PDB entry 9NR9 | electron microscopy, 4.22 A resolution (low resolution: residue-level contacts below are approximate; hydrogen-bond / salt-bridge calls are withheld) | chains B and C of the 6 polymer chains in the assembly

[Chain B]
Molecule: Isoform 2 of Glutamate receptor 4
Source organism: Rattus norvegicus
UniProtKB: P19493 (GRIA4_RAT), isoform P19493-2; residues 397-820 here correspond to UniProt positions 417-840 (UniProt number = residue number + 20)
Amino-acid sequence (424 residues; numbered 397 to 820; the number before each row is that of its first residue):
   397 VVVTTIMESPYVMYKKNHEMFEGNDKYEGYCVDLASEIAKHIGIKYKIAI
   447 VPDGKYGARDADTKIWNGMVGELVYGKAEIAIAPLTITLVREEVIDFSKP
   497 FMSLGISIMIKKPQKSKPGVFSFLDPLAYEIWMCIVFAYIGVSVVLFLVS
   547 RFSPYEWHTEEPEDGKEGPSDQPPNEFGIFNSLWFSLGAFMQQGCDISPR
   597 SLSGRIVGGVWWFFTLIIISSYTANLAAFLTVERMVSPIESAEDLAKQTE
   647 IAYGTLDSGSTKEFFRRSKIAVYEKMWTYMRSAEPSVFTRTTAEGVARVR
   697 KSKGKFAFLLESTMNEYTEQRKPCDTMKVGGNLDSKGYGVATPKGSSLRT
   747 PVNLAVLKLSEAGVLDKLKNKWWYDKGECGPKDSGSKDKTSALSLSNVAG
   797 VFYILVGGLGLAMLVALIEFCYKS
Unresolved in the structure: 551-595
Disulfide bonds: Cys720-Cys775
Residues lining bound ligands: ZK1 ({[7-morpholin-4-yl-2,3-dioxo-6-(trifluoromethyl)-3,4-dihydroquinoxalin-1(2H)-yl]methyl}phosphonic acid): Pro406, Tyr407, Tyr452, Pro480, Leu481, Thr482, Arg487, Ser656, Thr688, Glu707, Thr709, Met710, Tyr734
Swiss-Prot annotation at these positions:
  - binding site (L-glutamate): Pro480, Thr482, Arg487, Ser656, Thr657, Glu707
  - lipidation (S-palmitoyl cysteine): Cys591, Cys817

[Chain C]
Molecule: Glutamate receptor 1
Source organism: Rattus norvegicus
UniProtKB: P19490 (GRIA1_RAT); residues 389-815 here correspond to UniProt positions 407-833 (UniProt number = residue number + 18)
Amino-acid sequence (427 residues; each row starts with the number of its first residue):
   389 RTYIVTTILEDPYVMLKKNANQFEGNDRYEGYCVELAAEIAKHVGYSYRL
   439 EIVSDGKYGARDPDTKAWNGMVGELVYGRADVAVAPLTITLVREEVIDFS
   489 KPFMSLGISIMIKKPQKSKPGVFSFLDPLAYEIWMCIVFAYIGVSVVLFL
   539 VSRFSPYEWHSEEFEEGRDQTTSDQSNEFGIFNSLWFSLGAFMQQGCDIS
   589 PRSLSGRIVGGVWWFFTLIIISSYTANLAAFLTVERMVSPIESAEDLAKQ
   639 TEIAYGTLEAGSTKEFFRRSKIAVFEKMWTYMKSAEPSVFVRTTEEGMIR
   689 VRKSKGKYAYLLESTMNEYIEQRKPCDTMKVGGNLDSKGYGIATPKGSAL
   739 RNPVNLAVLKLNEQGLLDKLKNKWWYDKGECGSGGGDSKDKTSALSLSNV
   789 AGVFYILIGGLGLAMLVALIEFCYKSR
Unresolved in the structure: 544-591
Disulfide bonds: Cys714-Cys769
Residues lining bound ligands: ZK1 ({[7-morpholin-4-yl-2,3-dioxo-6-(trifluoromethyl)-3,4-dihydroquinoxalin-1(2H)-yl]methyl}phosphonic acid): Tyr401, Tyr446, Gly447, Pro474, Leu475, Thr476, Arg481, Ala648, Gly649, Ser650, Thr682, Glu701, Met704, Tyr728
Swiss-Prot annotation at these positions:
  - binding site (L-glutamate): Pro474, Thr476, Arg481, Ser650, Thr651, Glu701
  - modified residue (Phosphoserine): Ser627, Ser692
  - lipidation (S-palmitoyl cysteine): Cys585, Cys811

[How chain B and chain C interact]
Contacting residue pairs (70):
  Ile483(B) - Leu747(C)
  Thr484(B) - Leu747(C)
  Thr484(B) - Glu751(C)
  Leu485(B) - Leu747(C)
  Leu485(B) - Lys748(C)
  Glu488(B) - Asn743(C)
  Glu488(B) - Leu744(C)
  Glu488(B) - Leu747(C)
  Ser494(B) - Lys489(C)
  Lys495(B) - Phe487(C)
  Lys495(B) - Ser488(C)
  Lys495(B) - Lys489(C)
  Pro496(B) - Lys489(C)
  Pro496(B) - Pro490(C)
  Ser499(B) - Ser493(C)
  Ser499(B) - Ser725(C)
  Leu523(B) - Ala782(C)
  Leu523(B) - Leu783(C)
  Ala524(B) - Leu783(C)
  Glu526(B) - Ser784(C)
  Glu526(B) - Leu785(C)
  Ile527(B) - Leu785(C)
  Cys530(B) - Phe792(C)
  Ile531(B) - Phe792(C)
  Val538(B) - Leu799(C)
  Val541(B) - Leu799(C)
  Val545(B) - Ala806(C)
  Phe548(B) - Phe810(C)
  Ser599(B) - Ala802(C)
  Ser599(B) - Ala806(C)
  Val603(B) - Leu799(C)
  Gly605(B) - Tyr529(C)
  Val606(B) - Leu795(C)
  Val606(B) - Leu799(C)
  Trp608(B) - Tyr529(C)
  Trp608(B) - Trp601(C)
  Trp608(B) - Thr605(C)
  Phe609(B) - Phe513(C)
  Phe609(B) - Trp522(C)
  Phe610(B) - Phe792(C)
  Phe610(B) - Leu795(C)
  Leu612(B) - Ile609(C)
  Ile613(B) - Phe513(C)
  Ile613(B) - Tyr612(C)
  Ile613(B) - Val791(C)
  Ser616(B) - Tyr612(C)
  Ser616(B) - Thr613(C)
  Ser617(B) - Val788(C)
  Thr619(B) - Thr613(C)
  Ala620(B) - Leu616(C)
  Ala620(B) - Ala617(C)
  Asn621(B) - Leu620(C)
  Asn621(B) - Leu783(C)
  Ala624(B) - Leu620(C)
  Ala624(B) - Thr621(C)
  Ala624(B) - Arg624(C)
  Phe625(B) - Arg624(C)
  Thr627(B) - Thr621(C)
  Val628(B) - Arg624(C)
  Arg630(B) - Val626(C)
  Val632(B) - Lys779(C)
  Lys665(B) - Lys757(C)
  Ile666(B) - Lys757(C)
  Ser731(B) - Ser493(C)
  Arg745(B) - Arg739(C)
  Leu750(B) - Glu482(C)
  Leu753(B) - Ile477(C)
  Leu753(B) - Glu482(C)
  Lys763(B) - Lys659(C)
  Lys763(B) - Ile660(C)
Also at the interface, not in a pair above, chain B (56 interface residues in all): Glu489, Phe497, Met498, Asp521, Ala534, Ser549, Ile602, Ala623, Lys754, Asp762, Asn766
Also at the interface, not in a pair above, chain C (52 interface residues in all): Leu479, Met625, Ser627, Phe654, Ile794, Gly798, Met803, Val805

[Overview]
56 residues of chain B and 52 residues of chain C are in contact. Ligands of chain B: compound ZK1. Ligands of
chain C: compound ZK1. Curated annotation (UniProt) lists 6 L-glutamate-binding residues on chain B; 6
L-glutamate-binding residues on chain C.
Here chain B is Isoform 2 of Glutamate receptor 4 and chain C is Glutamate receptor 1, both from Rattus
norvegicus. Entry 9NR9 (The structure of GluA1/A4 LBD-TMD with 2 TARPs) was determined by electron microscopy,
deposited together with 9NR7 and 9NRA.
